Entry 9IKK (electron microscopy, 3.51 A resolution); this record covers chains E and H of the 16 polymer chains in the assembly.

[Chain E (and H)]
Molecule: Tlp-2
Organism: algae metagenome
Notes: chain H of this document is another copy of the same molecule, construct and numbering; everything in this record applies to it too
Chain sequence (237 residues; numbered 1 to 237; the number before each row is that of its first residue):
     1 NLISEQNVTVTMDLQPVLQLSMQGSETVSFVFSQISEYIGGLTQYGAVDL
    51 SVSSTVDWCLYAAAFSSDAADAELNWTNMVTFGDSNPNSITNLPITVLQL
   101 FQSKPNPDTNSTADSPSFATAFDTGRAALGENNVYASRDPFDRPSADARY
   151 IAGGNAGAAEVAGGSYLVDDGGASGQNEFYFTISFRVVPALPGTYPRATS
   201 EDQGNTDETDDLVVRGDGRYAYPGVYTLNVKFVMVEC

[Interface between chain E and chain H]
Residue-residue contacts - 7 pairs, chain E then chain H:
  Leu167(E) with Phe82(H), hydrophobic; Gly83(H), hydrogen bond (backbone-backbone)
  Val168(E) with Val80(H), hydrophobic
  Asp169(E) with Gly83(H); Asp84(H)
  Ser174(E) with Gly83(H); Asp84(H)
Other interface residues (no listed pair), chain H (5 interface residues in all): Thr81

[Overview]
The interface between chain E and chain H involves 4 residues on one side and 5 on the other; the contacts
include 1 hydrogen bond. Its one hydrogen bond, Leu167(E)-Gly83(H), is backbone to backbone.
Both chains are Tlp-2 (algae metagenome). Entry 9IKK (Cryo-EM structure of TLP-1b) was determined by electron
microscopy (same publication as 9IKJ).
